7SX7 - chains G and H of the 3 polymer chains in the assembly; structure by X-ray diffraction, 2.15 A resolution.

# Chain G
Name: clade A/E 93TH057 HIV-1 gp120 core
Source organism: Human immunodeficiency virus 1
UniProt: A0A0M3KKW9 (A0A0M3KKW9_9HIV1); the author numbering skips numbers that UniProt does not, so the offset changes along the chain: 44-124 = UniProt 1-81; 198-301 = UniProt 82-185; 318-355 = UniProt 186-223; 357-400 = UniProt 224-267; 1 more segments
Amino-acid sequence (355 residues; each row starts with the number of its first residue; note: 96 numbers in that range are skipped by the numbering (no residue carries them; nothing is unmodelled there)):
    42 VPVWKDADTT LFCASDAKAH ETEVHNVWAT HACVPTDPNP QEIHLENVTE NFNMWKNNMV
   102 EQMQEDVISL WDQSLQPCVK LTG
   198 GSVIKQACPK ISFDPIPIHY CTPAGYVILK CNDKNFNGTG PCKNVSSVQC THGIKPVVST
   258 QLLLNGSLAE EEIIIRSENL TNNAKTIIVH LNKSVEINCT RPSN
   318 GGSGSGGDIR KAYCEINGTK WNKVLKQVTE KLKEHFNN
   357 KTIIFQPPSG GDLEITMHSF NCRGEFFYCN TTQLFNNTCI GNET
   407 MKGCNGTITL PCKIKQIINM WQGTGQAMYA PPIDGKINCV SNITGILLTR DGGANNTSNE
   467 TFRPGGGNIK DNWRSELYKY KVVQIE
Unresolved in the structure: 42, 318-324
Differences from the reference sequence: expression tag (42-43); engineered mutation Ser375 (His242 in A0A0M3KKW9)
Cystine bridges: Cys54-Cys74, Cys119-Cys205, Cys218-Cys247, Cys228-Cys239, Cys296-Cys331, Cys378-Cys445, Cys385-Cys418, Cys395-Cys410
Covalent attachments: N-acetylglucosamine (NAG) linked to Asn88, Asn234, Asn241, Asn262, Asn276, Asn289, Asn295, Asn334, Asn386, Asn392, Asn448

# Chain H
Name: N49P9.3-FR3-3 antibody fab heavy chain
Notes: antibody fragment or engineered binder
Amino-acid sequence (230 residues; row label = number of the first residue in the row; a row labelled like 76A-76G holds insertion residues (76A, then the next letters in order)):
     1 HVQLVQSGGG VKKIGAAVRI SCEVSGYNFM DQFINWVRQA PGQGLEWMGW MN
   52A P
    53 IYGQVNYSWR FQGRVTMTRQ LSQD
76A-76G PDDPDWG
    77 TAFMEL
82A-82C RGL
    83 RVDDTAVYYC ARGPSGEN
100A-100C YPF
   101 HYWGQGVRVV VSSPSTKGPS VFPLAPSSKS TSGGTAALGC LVKDYFPEPV TVSWNSGALT
   161 SGVHTFPAVL QSSGLYSLSS VVTVPSSSLG TQTYICNVNH KPSNTKVDKR VEPKSC
Unresolved in the structure: 128-134
Cystine bridges: Cys22-Cys92, Cys140-Cys196

# Chain G / chain H interface
Residue-residue contacts (35; chain G residue first):
  Lys97(G) with Glu99(H), salt bridge
  Thr123(G) with Gln75(H)
  Gly124(G) with Gln75(H)
  Asn279(G) with Tyr100A(H)
  Asn280(G) with Trp47(H); Trp50(H), hydrogen bond; Asn58(H); Tyr100A(H), hydrogen bond
  Ala281(G) with Trp50(H); Asn100(H)
  Lys282(G) with Glu99(H), salt bridge
  Ser365(G) with Val57(H); Tyr59(H)
  Gly366(G) with Val57(H)
  Gly367(G) with Tyr54(H); Gly55(H)
  Asp368(G) with Tyr54(H), hydrogen bond (backbone-backbone); Arg71(H), salt bridge
  Ile371(G) with Tyr54(H), hydrophobic; Gln56(H)
  Trp427(G) with Tyr54(H)
  Thr430(G) with Leu73(H); Ser74(H)
  Thr455(G) with Asn58(H)
  Arg456(G) with Asn58(H), hydrogen bond (backbone-side chain)
  Asp457(G) with Asn58(H), hydrogen bond (backbone-side chain); Gln64(H), hydrogen bond
  Gly459(G) with Trp61(H)
  Ala460(G) with Trp61(H)
  Arg469(G) with Gln64(H), hydrogen bond
  Gly472(G) with Gln56(H), hydrogen bond (backbone-side chain)
  Gly473(G) with Asn52(H), hydrogen bond (backbone-side chain); Ile53(H); Gln56(H), hydrogen bond (backbone-side chain)
  Asn474(G) with Ile53(H)
Interface residues without a listed pair, chain G (25 interface residues in all): Gly458, Thr463
Interface residues without a listed pair, chain H (22 interface residues in all): Met30, Phe33, Ser60

# Summary
Chain G and chain H form an interface of 25 and 22 residues respectively; the contacts include 10 hydrogen
bonds and 3 salt bridges. Among the polar pairs are Lys97(G)-Glu99(H), Lys282(G)-Glu99(H) and
Asp368(G)-Arg71(H).
Chain G is clade A/E 93TH057 HIV-1 gp120 core (Human immunodeficiency virus 1) and chain H is N49P9.3-FR3-3
antibody fab heavy chain; the structure, Crystal structure of broadly neutralizing antibody N49P9.3-FR3-3 Fab
in complex with HIV-1 Clade A/E strain 93TH057 ..., was determined by X-ray diffraction.
